8HK0 - chains D and A of the 4 polymer chains in the assembly; structure by X-ray diffraction, 2.29 A resolution.

Chain D:
Protein: Dehydrogenase
Organism: Streptomyces ficellus
UniProt: A0A1W5T2G8 (A0A1W5T2G8_9ACTN); residue numbers follow UniProt; this construct covers 1-374
Chain sequence (380 residues; row label = number of the first residue in the row):
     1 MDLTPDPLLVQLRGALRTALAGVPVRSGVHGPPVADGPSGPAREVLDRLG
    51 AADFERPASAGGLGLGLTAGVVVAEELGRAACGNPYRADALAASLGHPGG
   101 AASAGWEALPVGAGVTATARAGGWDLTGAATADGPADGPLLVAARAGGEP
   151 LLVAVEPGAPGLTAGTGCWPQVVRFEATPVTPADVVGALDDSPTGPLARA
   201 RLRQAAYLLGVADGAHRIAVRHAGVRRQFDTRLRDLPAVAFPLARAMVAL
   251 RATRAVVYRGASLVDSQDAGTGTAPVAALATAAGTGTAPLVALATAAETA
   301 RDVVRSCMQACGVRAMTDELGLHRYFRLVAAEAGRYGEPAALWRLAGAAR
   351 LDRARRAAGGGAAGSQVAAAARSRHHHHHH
Not modelled in the structure: 270-282, 357-380
Construct notes: expression tag (375-380)
Residues lining bound ligands: FAD (flavin-adenine dinucleotide): R226, Q228, F229, L233, L236, A238, V239, Q309, A310, C311, G312, V313, R314, M316

Chain A:
Protein: Acyl-CoA dehydrogenase
Organism: Streptomyces ficellus
UniProt: A0A1W5T3Z2 (A0A1W5T3Z2_9ACTN); residue numbers follow UniProt; this construct covers 1-384
Chain sequence (384 residues; row label = number of the first residue in the row):
     1 MRYGFTEEQQRFRADVRQALRSAEVRAAVADATPADGVEPDMRTLYRLLG
    51 KLGLLAVHWPAEFGGADRPLTDAAIVAEELVRAGVPDTLHVNTIQIVGQF
   101 LLMAGSAEQKRRHLPALAQGERFASVLYTEPDAGSDLGALRTVAEPDGDG
   151 YRLTGTKVFSLKTRFVDLGLCAARTTPGAGKYQGISLFLVDLTAPGVTVS
   201 VIPGVSDEQFHRVDLDAVPVSGDDLIGARDQGWPLLNEALAIERTGLDYF
   251 LKAERWLEAALEALADRDPESTHDAHLEHIGRFDGALAADHVLAWEVLTG
   301 LASGRVDPVTAAVAKYHSSELARDVAEWAAGVPDPGQRADRAPAAVVLDS
   351 AYREAPGLTLSAGTSEVMLQIMATAFDSLGQEKR
Not modelled in the structure: 270-271, 377-384
Residues lining bound ligands: FAD (flavin-adenine dinucleotide): N92, V126, L127, Y128, T129, G134, S135, V158, F159, S160, L161, F210, G357, L360, S361, T364, E366, Q370

Chain D / chain A interface:
Pairs across the interface (57; chain D residue first):
  V29(D) with G204(A); V205(A)
  H30(D) with G37(A); G204(A), hydrogen bond (side chain-backbone); V205(A); S206(A), hydrogen bond (side chain-backbone); Q209(A)
  E107(D) with P335(A)
  A129(D) with G336(A)
  A130(D) with P335(A)
  T131(D) with P335(A); R338(A)
  C168(D) with A339(A), hydrophobic
  W169(D) with R338(A)
  P170(D) with R338(A), hydrogen bond (backbone-side chain)
  V172(D) with P335(A); R338(A); A339(A), hydrophobic
  R174(D) with G336(A); D340(A), salt bridge
  R226(D) with P131(A), hydrogen bond (side chain-backbone); D132(A); G134(A)
  Q228(D) with D132(A), hydrogen bond (side chain-backbone); A133(A); G134(A), hydrogen bond (side chain-backbone); S135(A), hydrogen bond (side chain-backbone); D136(A), hydrogen bond (side chain-backbone)
  F229(D) with S135(A); D136(A), hydrogen bond (backbone-side chain); K181(A)
  A238(D) with E366(A)
  R305(D) with R323(A); E327(A), salt bridge
  M308(D) with P356(A), hydrophobic
  Q309(D) with T359(A), hydrogen bond; L360(A); S365(A); E366(A), hydrogen bond
  G312(D) with L360(A)
  V313(D) with F159(A), hydrophobic; F210(A), hydrophobic; L360(A)
  R314(D) with P131(A), hydrogen bond (side chain-backbone); F159(A)
  M316(D) with G204(A); V205(A), hydrogen bond (backbone-backbone); S206(A); R353(A); G357(A)
  T317(D) with I202(A); P203(A); F210(A)
  D318(D) with P203(A)
  F326(D) with Y352(A), hydrophobic; P356(A), hydrophobic
  A330(D) with Y352(A), hydrophobic
Also at the interface, not in a pair above, chain D (31 interface residues in all): G165, R227, E319, R327, V329
Also at the interface, not in a pair above, chain A (34 interface residues in all): Y182, E354, T364

Summary:
31 residues of chain D face 34 of chain A across their interface; the contacts include 13 hydrogen bonds and 2
salt bridges. Polar pairs include R174(D)-D340(A), R305(D)-E327(A) and H30(D)-G204(A). Flavin-adenine
dinucleotide is bound between chain D and chain A.
Here chain D is Dehydrogenase and chain A is Acyl-CoA dehydrogenase, both from Streptomyces ficellus. Entry
8HK0 (Crystal structure of Fic32-33 complex from Streptomyces ficellus NRRL 8067) was determined by X-ray
diffraction (same publication as 8GS1).
